7ZMA - chains A and B; structure by electron microscopy, 2.90 A resolution.

[Chain A (and B)]
Name: Putative polyketide synthase
Source organism: Brevibacillus brevis NBRC 100599
Notes: chain B of this document is another copy of the same molecule, construct and numbering; everything in this record applies to it too
UniProtKB: C0ZGQ6 (C0ZGQ6_BREBN); residues 532-2220 here = UniProt positions 532-2220
Sequence (1690 residues; row label = number of the first residue in the row):
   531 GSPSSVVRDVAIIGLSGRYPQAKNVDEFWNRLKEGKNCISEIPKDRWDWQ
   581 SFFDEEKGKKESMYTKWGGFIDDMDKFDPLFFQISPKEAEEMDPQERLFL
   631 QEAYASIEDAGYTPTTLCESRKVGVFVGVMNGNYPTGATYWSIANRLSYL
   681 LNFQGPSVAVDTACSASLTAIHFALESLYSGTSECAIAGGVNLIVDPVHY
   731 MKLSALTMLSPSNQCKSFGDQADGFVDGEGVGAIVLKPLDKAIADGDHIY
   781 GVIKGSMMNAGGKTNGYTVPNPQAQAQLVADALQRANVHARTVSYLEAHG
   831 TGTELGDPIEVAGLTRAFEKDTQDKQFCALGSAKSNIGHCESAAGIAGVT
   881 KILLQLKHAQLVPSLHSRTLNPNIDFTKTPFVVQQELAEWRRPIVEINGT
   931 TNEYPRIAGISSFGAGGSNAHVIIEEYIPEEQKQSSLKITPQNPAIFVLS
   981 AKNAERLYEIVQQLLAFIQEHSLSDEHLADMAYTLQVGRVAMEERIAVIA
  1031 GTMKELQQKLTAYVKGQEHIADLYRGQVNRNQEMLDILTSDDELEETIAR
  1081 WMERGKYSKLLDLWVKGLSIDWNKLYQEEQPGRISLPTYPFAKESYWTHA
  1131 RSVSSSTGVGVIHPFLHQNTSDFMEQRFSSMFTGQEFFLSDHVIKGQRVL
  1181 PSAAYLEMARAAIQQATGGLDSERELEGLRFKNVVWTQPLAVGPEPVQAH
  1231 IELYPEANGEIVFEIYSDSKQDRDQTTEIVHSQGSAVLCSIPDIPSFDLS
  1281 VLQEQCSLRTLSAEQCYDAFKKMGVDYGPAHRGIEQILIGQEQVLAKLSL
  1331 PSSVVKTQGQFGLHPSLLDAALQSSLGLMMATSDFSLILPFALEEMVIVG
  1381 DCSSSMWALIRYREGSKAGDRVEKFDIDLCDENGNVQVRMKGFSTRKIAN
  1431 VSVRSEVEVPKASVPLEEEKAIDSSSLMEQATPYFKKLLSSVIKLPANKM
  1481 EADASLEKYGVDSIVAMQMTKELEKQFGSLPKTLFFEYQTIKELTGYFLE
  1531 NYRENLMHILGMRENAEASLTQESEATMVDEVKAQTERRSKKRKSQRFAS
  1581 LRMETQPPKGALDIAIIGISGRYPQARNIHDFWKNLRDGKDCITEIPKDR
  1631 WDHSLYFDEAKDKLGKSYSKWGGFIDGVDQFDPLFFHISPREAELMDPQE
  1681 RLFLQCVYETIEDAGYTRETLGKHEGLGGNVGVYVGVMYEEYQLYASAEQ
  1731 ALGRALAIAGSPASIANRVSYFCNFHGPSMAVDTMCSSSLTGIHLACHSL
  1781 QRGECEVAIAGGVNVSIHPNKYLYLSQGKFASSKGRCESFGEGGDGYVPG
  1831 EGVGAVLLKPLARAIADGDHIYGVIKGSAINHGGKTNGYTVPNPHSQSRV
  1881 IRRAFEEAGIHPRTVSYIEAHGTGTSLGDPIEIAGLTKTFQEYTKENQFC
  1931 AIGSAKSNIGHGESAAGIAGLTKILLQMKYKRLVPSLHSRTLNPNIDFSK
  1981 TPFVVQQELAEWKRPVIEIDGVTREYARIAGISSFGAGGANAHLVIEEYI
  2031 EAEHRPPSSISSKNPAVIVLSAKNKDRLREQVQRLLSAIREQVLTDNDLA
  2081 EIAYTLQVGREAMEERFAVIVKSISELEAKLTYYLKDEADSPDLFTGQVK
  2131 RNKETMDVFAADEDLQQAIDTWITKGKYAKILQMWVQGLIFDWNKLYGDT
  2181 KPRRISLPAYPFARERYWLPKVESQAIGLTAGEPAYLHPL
Unresolved in the structure: 531-1592, 2200-2220
Sequence notes: expression tag (531)
What the authors report for this chain:
  - catalytic residues: Cys1766, His1901, His1941

[Interface between chain A and chain B]
Pairs across the interface - 103 pairs, chain A then chain B:
  Arg1671(A) with Gln1807(B)
  Leu1707(A) with Arg1879(B)
  Met1718(A) with Ser1741(B); Pro1742(B)
  Glu1720(A) with Gln1723(B)
  Gln1723(A) with Glu1720(B); Leu1724(B)
  Leu1724(A) with Ser1727(B)
  Ser1727(A) with Leu1724(B); His1798(B)
  Ala1728(A) with Ala1731(B), hydrophobic
  Gln1730(A) with His1798(B); Asn1800(B); Leu1803(B)
  Ala1731(A) with Ala1728(B), hydrophobic
  Ala1737(A) with Tyr1804(B); Gln1807(B)
  Ile1738(A) with Asn1800(B)
  Ala1739(A) with Tyr1804(B), hydrophobic
  Ser1741(A) with Met1718(B); Met1765(B)
  Pro1742(A) with Met1718(B); Asp1763(B)
  Ala1743(A) with Asp1763(B)
  Ser1744(A) with Met1765(B)
  Asn1747(A) with His1862(B); Tyr1869(B); Gly2018(B)
  Arg1748(A) with Tyr1869(B)
  Ser1750(A) with His1862(B)
  Tyr1751(A) with Gly1864(B); Lys1865(B), hydrogen bond; Thr1866(B); Gly1868(B); Tyr1869(B), hydrophobic
  Asn1754(A) with Gly1864(B); Lys1865(B), hydrogen bond (side chain-backbone)
  Phe1755(A) with His1862(B); Gly1864(B)
  His1756(A) with Asn1861(B); His1862(B); Gly1863(B), hydrogen bond (side chain-backbone); Arg1879(B)
  Gly1757(A) with Asn1861(B); His1862(B), hydrogen bond (backbone-backbone)
  Pro1758(A) with Ile1860(B), hydrophobic
  Ser1759(A) with Thr1764(B); His1862(B), hydrogen bond
  Met1760(A) with Ile1860(B), hydrophobic
  Ala1761(A) with Ala1761(B); Val1762(B); Asp1763(B), hydrogen bond (backbone-backbone)
  Val1762(A) with Ala1761(B)
  Asp1763(A) with Ser1741(B); Pro1742(B); Ala1743(B); Ala1761(B), hydrogen bond (backbone-backbone)
  Thr1764(A) with Ser1759(B)
  Met1765(A) with Ser1741(B); Ser1744(B)
  His1774(A) with Arg1782(B); Glu1784(B), salt bridge
  Leu1775(A) with Met1760(B), hydrophobic
  His1778(A) with Arg1782(B)
  Arg1782(A) with His1774(B); His1778(B)
  Glu1784(A) with His1774(B), salt bridge; Ile1860(B)
  His1798(A) with Ser1727(B); Gln1730(B)
  Asn1800(A) with Ala1726(B); Gln1730(B); Ile1738(B)
  Leu1803(A) with Gln1730(B)
  Tyr1804(A) with Ala1737(B); Ala1739(B), hydrophobic
  Gln1807(A) with Arg1671(B); Ala1737(B)
  Ile1860(A) with Pro1758(B), hydrophobic; Met1760(B), hydrophobic; Glu1784(B)
  Asn1861(A) with His1756(B); Gly1757(B)
  His1862(A) with Asn1747(B); Ser1750(B); Phe1755(B); His1756(B); Gly1757(B), hydrogen bond (backbone-backbone); Ser1759(B), hydrogen bond
  Gly1863(A) with His1756(B), hydrogen bond (backbone-side chain)
  Gly1864(A) with Tyr1751(B); Asn1754(B); Phe1755(B)
  Lys1865(A) with Tyr1751(B), hydrogen bond; Asn1754(B), hydrogen bond (backbone-side chain)
  Thr1866(A) with Tyr1751(B)
  Gly1868(A) with Tyr1751(B)
  Tyr1869(A) with Asn1747(B); Arg1748(B); Tyr1751(B), hydrophobic
  Arg1879(A) with Leu1707(B); His1756(B)
  Gly2018(A) with Asn1747(B)
Also at the interface, not in a pair above, chain A (63 interface residues in all): Tyr1636, Lys1643, Tyr1719, Ala1726, Leu1732, Ala1735, Leu1736, Gly2019, Ala2020
Also at the interface, not in a pair above, chain B (63 interface residues in all): Tyr1636, Lys1643, Tyr1719, Leu1732, Ala1735, Leu1736, Leu1775, Gly2019, Ala2020

[Summary]
Chain A and chain B each contribute 63 residues to their interface, with 12 hydrogen bonds and 2 salt bridges.
Polar pairs include His1774(A)-Glu1784(B), Tyr1751(A)-Lys1865(B) and Asn1754(A)-Lys1865(B). From the paper:
catalytic residues Cys1766(A), His1901(A) and His1941(A).
Both chains are Putative polyketide synthase (Brevibacillus brevis NBRC 100599). Entry 7ZMA (Ketosynthase
domain of module 4 from Brevibacillus Brevis orphan BGC11) was determined by electron microscopy, deposited
together with 7ZM9, 7ZMC, 7ZMD, 7ZMF and 7ZSK.
